PDB entry 4DK9 | X-ray diffraction, 2.76 A resolution | chains B and A of the 3 polymer chains in the assembly

Chain B:
Molecule: 11-nt DNA strand
Sequence (11 nucleotides; row label = number of the first residue in the row):
     1 AAGACGTGGAC

Chain A:
Name: Methyl-CpG-binding domain protein 4
Organism: Homo sapiens
Notes: EC 3.2.2.-; fragment: Catalytic Domain
UniProt: O95243 (MBD4_HUMAN); residues 426-580 here = UniProt positions 426-580
Chain sequence (157 residues; numbered 424 to 580; the number before each row is that of its first residue):
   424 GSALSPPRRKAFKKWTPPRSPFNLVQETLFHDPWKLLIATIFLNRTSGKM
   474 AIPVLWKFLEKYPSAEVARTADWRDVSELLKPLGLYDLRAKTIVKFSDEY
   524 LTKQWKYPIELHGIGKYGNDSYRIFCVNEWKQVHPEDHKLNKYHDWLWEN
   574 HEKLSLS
Unresolved in the structure: 424-437, 578-580
Differences from the reference sequence: expression tag (424-425)
Bound ions: K+: Ile-532, Leu-534, Ile-537 (shared with 1 residue of chain C)
Curated features (UniProtKB/Swiss-Prot):
  - active site: Asp-560
  - modified residue: Ser-428 (Phosphoserine)
  - natural variant: Arg-431 to Ser-580 (deletion: In TPDS2), Arg-468 (R468W: In UVM1), Arg-546 to Ser-580 (deletion: In TPDS2), Leu-563 to Ser-580 (deletion: In TPDS2 and UVM1), His-567 (deletion: In TPDS2), Trp-569 to Ser-580 (deletion: In UVM1)
  - mutagenesis: Asp-560 (D560A: Loss of DNA N-glycosylase activity)

Interface between chain B and chain A:
Contacting residue pairs (15):
  DC5(B) / Leu-508(A)  sugar contact
  DC5(B) / Leu-511(A)  sugar contact
  DG6(B) / Arg-468(A)  hydrogen bond to the base
  DG6(B) / Thr-469(A)  base contact
  DG6(B) / Leu-506(A)  hydrogen bond to the base
  DG6(B) / Gly-507(A)  sugar contact
  DG6(B) / Leu-508(A)  hydrogen bond to the sugar
  DG6(B) / Tyr-509(A)  sugar contact
  DG6(B) / Asp-510(A)  phosphate contact
  DG6(B) / Leu-511(A)  phosphate contact
  DT7(B) / Pro-505(A)  sugar contact
  DT7(B) / Gly-507(A)  hydrogen bond to the sugar
  DT7(B) / Tyr-509(A)  hydrogen bond to the phosphate
  DG8(B) / Pro-505(A)  sugar contact
  DG9(B) / Met-473(A)  sugar contact

Summary:
The interface between chain B and chain A involves 5 residues on one side and 10 on the other; the contacts
include 5 hydrogen bonds. Polar contacts include DG6(B)/Arg-468(A), DG6(B)/Leu-506(A) and DG6(B)/Leu-508(A).
UniProt lists active-site residue Asp-560(A) and one mutagenesis site on chain A.
Here chain B is an 11-nt DNA strand and chain A is Methyl-CpG-binding domain protein 4 (Homo sapiens). Entry
4DK9 (Crystal Structure of MBD4 Catalytic Domain Bound to Abasic DNA) was determined by X-ray diffraction.
